6ZXC - chains A and B; structure by X-ray diffraction, 2.80 A resolution.

== Chain A (and B) ==
Molecule: Putative GGDEF/response regulator receiver domain protein
Organism: Leptospira biflexa serovar Patoc (strain Patoc 1 / ATCC 23582 / Paris)
Notes: chain B of this document is another copy of the same molecule, construct and numbering; everything in this record applies to it too
UniProt: B0SUI1 (B0SUI1_LEPBP); residue numbers follow UniProt; this construct covers 1-298
Sequence (318 residues; each row starts with the number of its first residue; numbers below 1 keep their minus sign (Met-19 is residue -19)):
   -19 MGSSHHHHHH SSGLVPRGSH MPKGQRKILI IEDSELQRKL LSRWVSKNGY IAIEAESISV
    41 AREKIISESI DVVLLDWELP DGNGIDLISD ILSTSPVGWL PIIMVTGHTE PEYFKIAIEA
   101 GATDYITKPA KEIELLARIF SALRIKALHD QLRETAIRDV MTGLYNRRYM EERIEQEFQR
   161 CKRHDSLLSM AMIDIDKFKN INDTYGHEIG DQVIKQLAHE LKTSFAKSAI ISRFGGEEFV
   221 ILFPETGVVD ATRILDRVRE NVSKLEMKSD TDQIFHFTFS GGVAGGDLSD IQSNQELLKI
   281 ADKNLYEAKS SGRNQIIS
Unresolved in the structure: -19 to 5
Differences from the reference sequence: initiating methionine (-19); expression tag (-18 to 0); engineered mutation Ala206 (Arg in B0SUI1), Ala209 (Asp in B0SUI1)
Modified / non-standard residues: Asp56 (aspartate beryllium trifluoride; BFD)
Metal / ion sites: Mg2+ site 1: Glu12, Asp13, Glu58; Mg2+ site 2: Asp174, Glu217, Glu218 (together with 3'-deoxy-guanosine-5'-triphosphate); Mg2+ site 3: Asp174, Ile175, Glu217 (together with 3'-deoxy-guanosine-5'-triphosphate)
Small-molecule neighbours: 3'-deoxy-guanosine-5'-triphosphate (GH3): Met141, Asp174, Ile175, Asp176, Lys177, Phe178, Lys179, Asn182, His187, Gly190, Asp191, Ile194, Arg213, Gly216, Glu217, Lys289, Arg293
Reported in the primary citation:
  - post-translational modification sites: Asp56
  - conformationally variable residues (domain motion, register shift, side-chain flip): Leu54 to Lys108, Leu132
  - contacts within the chain: Asp104-Arg118 (salt bridge), Glu12-Lys108 (salt bridge)
  - self-association interface (contacts with another copy of this molecule); pairs are residue here / residue on that copy: Asp104-Arg118 (salt bridge), Arg124-Ile98 (hydrogen bond), Ile125-Ile125, His129-His129, Leu132-Leu132, Ala136-Ala136, Ser121, Arg124
  - catalytic residues: Lys179 (proposed by the authors, not directly observed)

== Chain A / chain B interface ==
Pairs across the interface (43):
  Trp79(A) with Ile125(B), hydrophobic; Leu128(B), hydrophobic
  Pro91(A) with Ile113(B), hydrophobic
  Phe94(A) with Glu114(B); Ala117(B), hydrophobic; Arg118(B)
  Ile98(A) with Ala117(B); Phe120(B), hydrophobic; Arg124(B), hydrogen bond (backbone-side chain)
  Gly101(A) with Arg124(B), hydrogen bond (backbone-side chain)
  Ala102(A) with Arg124(B), hydrogen bond (backbone-side chain)
  Thr103(A) with Ser121(B), hydrogen bond (backbone-side chain); Ile125(B)
  Asp104(A) with Arg118(B), salt bridge
  Tyr105(A) with Arg118(B), hydrogen bond (backbone-side chain)
  Ile113(A) with Pro91(B); Lys95(B)
  Glu114(A) with Phe94(B)
  Ala117(A) with Ile98(B)
  Arg118(A) with Phe94(B); Asp104(B), salt bridge; Tyr105(B); Arg118(B)
  Ser121(A) with Thr103(B), hydrogen bond (side chain-backbone)
  Arg124(A) with Ile98(B), hydrogen bond (side chain-backbone); Glu99(B); Gly101(B), hydrogen bond (side chain-backbone); Ala102(B), hydrogen bond (side chain-backbone)
  Ile125(A) with Trp79(B), hydrophobic; Ile125(B), hydrophobic
  Leu128(A) with His129(B)
  His129(A) with Leu128(B); His129(B); Leu132(B)
  Leu132(A) with His129(B); Ala136(B)
  Arg133(A) with Leu132(B)
  Thr135(A) with Ala136(B); Arg148(B), hydrogen bond (backbone-side chain)
  Ala136(A) with Thr135(B); Ala136(B), hydrophobic
  Arg148(A) with Thr135(B), hydrogen bond (side chain-backbone); Val140(B)
Also at the interface, not in a pair above, chain A (27 interface residues in all): Lys95, Glu99, Phe120, Val140
Also at the interface, not in a pair above, chain B (27 interface residues in all): Arg133

== Summary ==
The chain A/chain B interface involves 27 residues from each chain; the contacts include 11 hydrogen bonds and
2 salt bridges. Among the polar pairs are Asp104(A)-Arg118(B), Ile98(A)-Arg124(B) and Gly101(A)-Arg124(B).
Ligands of chain A: 3'-deoxy-guanosine-5'-triphosphate. Glu12(A), Asp13(A) and Glu58(A) coordinate Mg2+ site
1. From the paper: the catalytic residue Lys179(A); a modification site at Asp56(A).
Chain A and chain B are both Putative GGDEF/response regulator receiver domain protein (Leptospira biflexa
serovar Patoc (strain Patoc 1 / ATCC 23582 / Paris)); the structure, Diguanylate cyclase DgcR (I-site mutant)
in activated state, was determined by X-ray diffraction (same publication as 6ZXM).
